7RMI - chains B and N of the 6 polymer chains in the assembly; structure by electron microscopy, 3.20 A resolution.

== Chain B ==
Molecule: Guanine nucleotide-binding protein G(I)/G(S)/G(T) subunit beta-1
From: Homo sapiens
UniProt: P62873 (GBB1_HUMAN); residues 2-340 here = UniProt positions 2-340
Chain sequence (370 residues; row label = number of the first residue in the row; numbers below 1 keep their minus sign (Met-29 is residue -29)):
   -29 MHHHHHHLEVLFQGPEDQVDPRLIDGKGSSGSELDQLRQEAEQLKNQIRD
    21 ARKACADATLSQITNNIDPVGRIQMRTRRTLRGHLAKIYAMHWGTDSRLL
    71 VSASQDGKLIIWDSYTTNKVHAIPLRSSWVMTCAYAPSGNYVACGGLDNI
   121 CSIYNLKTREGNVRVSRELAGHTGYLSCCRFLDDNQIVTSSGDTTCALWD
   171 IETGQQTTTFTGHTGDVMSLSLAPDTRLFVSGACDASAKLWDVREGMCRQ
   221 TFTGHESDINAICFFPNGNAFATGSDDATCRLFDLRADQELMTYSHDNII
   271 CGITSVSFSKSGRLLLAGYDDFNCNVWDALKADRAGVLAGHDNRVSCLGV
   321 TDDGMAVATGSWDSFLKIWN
Not modelled in the structure: -29 to 13, 128-132
Sequence notes: initiating methionine (-29); expression tag (-28 to 1)
Swiss-Prot annotation at these positions:
  - modified residue: Ser2 (N-acetylserine), His266 (Phosphohistidine)

== Chain N ==
Molecule: Nanobody 35
From: Lama glama
Notes: antibody fragment or engineered binder
Chain sequence (142 residues; numbered 1 to 142; the number before each row is that of its first residue):
     1 QVQLQESGGGLVQPGGSLRLSCAASGFTFSNYKMNWVRQAPGKGLEWVSD
    51 ISQSGASISYTGSVKGRFTISRDNAKNTLYLQMNSLKPEDTAVYYCARCP
   101 APFTRDCFDVTSTTYAYRGQGTQVTVSSGSEDQVDPRLIDGK
Not modelled in the structure: 9-17, 105-106, 127-142
Cystine bridges: Cys22-Cys96, Cys99-Cys107

== How chain B and chain N interact ==
Residue-residue contacts (16):
  Cys204(B) with Tyr117(N), hydrogen bond (backbone-side chain)
  Asp205(B) with Ala116(N); Tyr117(N)
  Ala206(B) with Tyr117(N)
  Thr223(B) with Gln1(N)
  Glu226(B) with Gly26(N); Phe27(N); Thr28(N); Tyr32(N); Arg98(N), hydrogen bond (backbone-side chain)
  Ser227(B) with Pro100(N), hydrogen bond (side chain-backbone); Tyr117(N)
  Asp228(B) with Tyr117(N), hydrogen bond
  Asp246(B) with Pro102(N)
  Asp247(B) with Tyr32(N)
  Ile270(B) with Phe103(N)

== In short ==
The interface between chain B and chain N involves 10 residues on one side and 11 on the other, with 4
hydrogen bonds. Polar pairs include Cys204(B)-Tyr117(N), Glu226(B)-Arg98(N) and Ser227(B)-Pro100(N).
Chain B is Guanine nucleotide-binding protein G(I)/G(S)/G(T) subunit beta-1 (Homo sapiens) and chain N is
Nanobody 35 (Lama glama); the structure, SP6-11 biased agonist bound to active human neurokinin 1 receptor in
complex with miniGs/q70, was determined by electron microscopy (same publication as 7RMG and 7RMH).
